Entry 5GQH (electron microscopy, 4.20 A resolution (low resolution: residue-level contacts below are approximate; hydrogen-bond / salt-bridge calls are withheld)); this record covers chains A and B of the 3 polymer chains in the assembly.

[Chain A]
Name: CRISPR-associated nuclease/helicase Cas3 subtype I-F/YPEST
Organism: Pseudomonas aeruginosa UCBPP-PA14
Notes: EC 3.1.-.-, 3.6.4.-
UniProtKB: Q02ML8 (CAS3_PSEAB); residue numbers follow UniProt; this construct covers 1-1076
Chain sequence (1090 residues; numbered -13 to 1076; the number before each row is that of its first residue; numbers below 1 keep their minus sign (Met-13 is residue -13)):
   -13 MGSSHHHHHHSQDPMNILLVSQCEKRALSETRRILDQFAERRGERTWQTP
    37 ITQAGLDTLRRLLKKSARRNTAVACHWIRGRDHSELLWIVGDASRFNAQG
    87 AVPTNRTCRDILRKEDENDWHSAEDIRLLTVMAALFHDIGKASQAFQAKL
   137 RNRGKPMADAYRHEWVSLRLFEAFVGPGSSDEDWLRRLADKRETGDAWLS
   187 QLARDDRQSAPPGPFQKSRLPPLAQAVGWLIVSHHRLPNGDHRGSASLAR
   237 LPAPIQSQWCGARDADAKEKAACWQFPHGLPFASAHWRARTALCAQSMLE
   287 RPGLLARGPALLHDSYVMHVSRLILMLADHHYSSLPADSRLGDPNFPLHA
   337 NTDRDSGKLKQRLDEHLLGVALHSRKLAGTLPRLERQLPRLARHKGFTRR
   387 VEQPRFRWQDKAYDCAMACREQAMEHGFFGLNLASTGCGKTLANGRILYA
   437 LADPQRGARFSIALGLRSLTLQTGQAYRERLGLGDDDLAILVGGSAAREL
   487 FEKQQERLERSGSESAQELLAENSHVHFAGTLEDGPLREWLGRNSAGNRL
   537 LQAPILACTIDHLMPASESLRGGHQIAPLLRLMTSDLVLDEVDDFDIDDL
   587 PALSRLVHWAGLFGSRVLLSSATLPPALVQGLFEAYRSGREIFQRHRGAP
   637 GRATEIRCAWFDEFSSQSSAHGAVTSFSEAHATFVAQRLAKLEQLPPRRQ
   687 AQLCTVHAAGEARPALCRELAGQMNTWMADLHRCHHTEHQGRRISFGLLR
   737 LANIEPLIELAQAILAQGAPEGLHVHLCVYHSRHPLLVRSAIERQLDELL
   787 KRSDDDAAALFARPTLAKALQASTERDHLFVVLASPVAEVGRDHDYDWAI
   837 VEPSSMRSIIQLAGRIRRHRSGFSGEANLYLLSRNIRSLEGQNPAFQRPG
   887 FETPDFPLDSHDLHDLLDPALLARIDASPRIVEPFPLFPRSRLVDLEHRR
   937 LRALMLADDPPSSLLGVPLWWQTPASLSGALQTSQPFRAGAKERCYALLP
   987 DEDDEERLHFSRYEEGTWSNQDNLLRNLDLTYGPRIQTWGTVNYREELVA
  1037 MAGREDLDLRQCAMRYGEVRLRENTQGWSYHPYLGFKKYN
Unresolved in the structure: -13 to 105, 249-252, 323-329, 479-509, 515-520, 633-641, 694-701, 944-948
Differences from the reference sequence: expression tag (-13 to 0)
Swiss-Prot annotation at these positions:
  - motif: Asp576 to Asp579 (DEAD box)
  - binding site (Mg(2+)): Asp124, His220
  - mutagenesis: Asp124 (D124A: In a disruption mutant, does not restore biofilm formation, restores crRNA production), Asp576 (D576A: In a disruption mutant, does not restore biofilm formation, restores crRNA production)

[Chain B]
Name: anti-CRISPR protein 3
Organism: Pseudomonas phage JBD5
UniProtKB: L7P7R7 (L7P7R7_9CAUD); residue numbers follow UniProt; this construct covers 1-139
Chain sequence (139 residues; numbered 1 to 139; the number before each row is that of its first residue):
     1 MSNTISDRIVARSVIEAARFIQSWEDADPDSLTEDQVLAAAGFAARLHEG
    51 LQATVLQRLVDESNHEEYREFKAWEEALLNADGRVASSPFADWGWWYRIA
   101 NVMLATASQNVGVTWGSRVHGRLMAIFQDKFKQRYEEQA
Unresolved in the structure: 1, 137-139

[Interface between chain A and chain B]
Contacting residue pairs - 22 pairs, chain A then chain B:
  Asp227(A) - Arg134(B)
  Asp227(A) - Tyr135(B)
  His228(A) - Arg134(B)
  His228(A) - Tyr135(B)
  His228(A) - Glu136(B)
  Arg229(A) - Asp82(B)
  Gly230(A) - Asp82(B)
  Gly230(A) - Glu136(B)
  Ser233(A) - Glu136(B)
  Ser243(A) - Gln133(B)
  Gln244(A) - Gln133(B)
  Asn879(A) - Ser63(B)
  Pro880(A) - Ser63(B)
  Thr889(A) - Glu62(B)
  Pro890(A) - Glu62(B)
  Pro890(A) - Tyr68(B)
  Asp891(A) - Tyr68(B)
  Ser949(A) - Arg84(B)
  Thr969(A) - Leu56(B)
  Ser970(A) - Leu56(B)
  Ala975(A) - Gln57(B)
  Gly976(A) - Leu59(B)
Interface residues without a listed pair, chain A (22 interface residues in all): Pro240, Gln878, Leu950, Pro972, Ala977
Interface residues without a listed pair, chain B (14 interface residues in all): Asn64, Glu75

[In short]
Chain A and chain B form an interface of 22 and 14 residues respectively. Curated annotation (UniProt) lists
Mg2+-binding residues Asp124(A) and His220(A) and 2 mutagenesis sites on chain A.
Chain A is CRISPR-associated nuclease/helicase Cas3 subtype I-F/YPEST (Pseudomonas aeruginosa UCBPP-PA14) and
chain B is anti-CRISPR protein 3 (Pseudomonas phage JBD5); the structure, Cryo-EM structure of PaeCas3-AcrF3
complex, was determined by electron microscopy.
